PDB entry 6DFX | X-ray diffraction, 2.03 A resolution | chains B and G of the 4 polymer chains in the assembly

# Chain B
Molecule: MHC class II antigen
Organism: Homo sapiens
Reference sequence: U3PYM0 (U3PYM0_HUMAN); residues 3-191 here correspond to UniProt positions 35-223 (UniProt number = residue number + 32)
Sequence (221 residues; row label = number of the first residue in the row; note: 4 numbers in that range are skipped by the numbering (no residue carries them; nothing is unmodelled there); numbers below 1 keep their minus sign (Val-27 is residue -27)):
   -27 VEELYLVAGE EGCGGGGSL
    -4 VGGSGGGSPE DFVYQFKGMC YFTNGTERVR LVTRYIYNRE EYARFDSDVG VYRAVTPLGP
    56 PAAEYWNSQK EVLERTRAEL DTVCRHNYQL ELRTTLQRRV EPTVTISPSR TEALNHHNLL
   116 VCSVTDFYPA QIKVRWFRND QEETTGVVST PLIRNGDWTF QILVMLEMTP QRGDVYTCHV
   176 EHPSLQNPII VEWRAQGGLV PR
Disordered / not traced: -4 to 1, 106-113, 191-197
Differences from the reference sequence: expression tag (-27 to -9, -4 to 2, 192-197)
Disulfides: Cys15-Cys79, Cys117-Cys173

# Chain G
Molecule: T1D3 alpha chain
Organism: Homo sapiens
Sequence (207 residues; each row starts with the number of its first residue; numbering starts at 0):
     0 MQQGEEDPQA LSIQEGENAT MNCSYKTSIN NLQWYRQNSG RGLVHLILIR SNEREKHSGR
    60 LRVTLDTSKK SSSLLITASR AADTASYFCA TDAGYNQGGK LIFGQGTELS VKPNIQNPDP
   120 AVYQLRDSKS SDKSVCLFTD FDSQTNVSQS KDSDVYITDK CVLDMRSMDF KSNSAVAWSN
   180 KSDFACANAF NNSIIPEDTF FPSPESS
Disordered / not traced: 0-7, 202-206
Disulfides: Cys22-Cys88, Cys135-Cys185

# Chain B / chain G interface
Residue-residue contacts - 23 pairs, chain B then chain G:
  Val-27(B) with Ser27(G)
  Glu-26(B) with Thr26(G); Ser27(G), hydrogen bond (side chain-backbone)
  Leu-24(B) with Gly93(G)
  Tyr-23(B) with Gly93(G); Tyr94(G), hydrogen bond (side chain-backbone); Gln96(G), hydrogen bond
  Val-21(B) with Tyr94(G); Asn95(G); Gln96(G)
  Glu66(B) with Leu47(G); Arg49(G), hydrogen bond (backbone-side chain)
  Glu69(B) with Arg49(G)
  Arg70(B) with Arg49(G); Asn95(G), hydrogen bond (side chain-backbone); Gln96(G)
  Ala73(B) with Arg49(G); Asn51(G)
  Asp76(B) with Asn51(G), hydrogen bond
  Thr77(B) with Asn29(G), hydrogen bond; Ser50(G)
  Val78(B) with Asn29(G)
  His81(B) with Ser27(G)
Also at the interface, not in a pair above, chain B (16 interface residues in all): Ala-20, Glu-18, Glu74
Also at the interface, not in a pair above, chain G (12 interface residues in all): Ile28

# Summary
The interface between chain B and chain G involves 16 residues on one side and 12 on the other, with 7
hydrogen bonds. Polar contacts include Glu-26(B)-Ser27(G), Tyr-23(B)-Tyr94(G) and Tyr-23(B)-Gln96(G).
Chain B is MHC class II antigen and chain G is T1D3 alpha chain, both from Homo sapiens; the structure, human
diabetogenic TCR T1D3 in complex with DQ8-p8E9E peptide, was determined by X-ray diffraction, deposited
together with 6DFQ, 6DFS, 6DFV and 6DFW.
